PDB entry 7Q51 | X-ray diffraction, 2.22 A resolution | chains A and B

[Chain A]
Molecule: Uncharacterized protein YGR066C
From: Saccharomyces cerevisiae S288C
Reference sequence: P53242 (YG29_YEAST); numbering as in UniProt (aligned over 65-284)
Amino-acid sequence (224 residues; numbered 61 to 284; the number before each row is that of its first residue):
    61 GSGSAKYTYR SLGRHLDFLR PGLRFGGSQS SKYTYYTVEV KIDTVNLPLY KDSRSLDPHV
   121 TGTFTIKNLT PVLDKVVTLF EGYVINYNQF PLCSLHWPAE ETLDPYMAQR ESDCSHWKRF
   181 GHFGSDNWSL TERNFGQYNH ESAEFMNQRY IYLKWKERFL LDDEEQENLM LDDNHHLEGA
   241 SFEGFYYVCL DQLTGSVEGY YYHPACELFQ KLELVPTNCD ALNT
Disordered / not traced: 61-67, 230-236, 278-284
Sequence notes: expression tag (61-64)
Curated features (UniProtKB/Swiss-Prot):
  - natural variant: Leu231 (deletion: In strain: SK1)

[Chain B]
Molecule: FWLPANLW peptide
Amino-acid sequence (8 residues; row label = number of the first residue in the row):
     1 FWLPANLW

[How chain A and chain B interact]
Contacting residue pairs (28; chain A residue first):
  Gln89(A) - Phe1(B)  hydrogen bond (side chain-backbone)
  Gln89(A) - Leu3(B)
  Tyr93(A) - Ala5(B)
  Tyr93(A) - Asn6(B)  hydrogen bond (backbone-backbone)
  Tyr93(A) - Leu7(B)  hydrogen bond (backbone-backbone)
  Tyr93(A) - Trp8(B)  hydrophobic
  Thr94(A) - Leu3(B)
  Thr94(A) - Pro4(B)  hydrogen bond (side chain-backbone)
  Thr94(A) - Ala5(B)
  Thr94(A) - Asn6(B)
  Thr94(A) - Leu7(B)
  Tyr95(A) - Asn6(B)  hydrogen bond (backbone-side chain)
  Tyr96(A) - Leu3(B)  hydrophobic
  Tyr96(A) - Pro4(B)
  Tyr96(A) - Asn6(B)
  Leu129(A) - Pro4(B)
  Glu217(A) - Phe1(B)  hydrogen bond (side chain-backbone)
  Ser241(A) - Phe1(B)
  Ser241(A) - Trp2(B)  hydrogen bond (backbone-backbone)
  Phe242(A) - Phe1(B)  hydrophobic
  Tyr246(A) - Phe1(B)  hydrogen bond (side chain-backbone)
  Tyr261(A) - Phe1(B)  hydrophobic
  Tyr261(A) - Trp2(B)
  Cys266(A) - Trp2(B)  hydrophobic
  Leu268(A) - Trp2(B)
  Gln270(A) - Phe1(B)
  Gln270(A) - Trp2(B)
  Gln270(A) - Leu3(B)  hydrogen bond (side chain-backbone)
Interface residues without a listed pair, chain A (20 interface residues in all): Ser91, Lys92, Ile126, Thr138, His263, Phe269

[Overview]
20 residues of chain A and 8 residues of chain B are in contact, with 9 hydrogen bonds. Polar contacts include
Gln89(A)-Phe1(B), Thr94(A)-Pro4(B) and Tyr95(A)-Asn6(B).
Chain A is Uncharacterized protein YGR066C (Saccharomyces cerevisiae S288C) and chain B is FWLPANLW peptide;
the structure, yeast Gid10 bound to a Phe/N-peptide, was determined by X-ray diffraction, deposited together
with 7Q4Y and 7Q50.
